5HQB - chain A; structure by X-ray diffraction, 1.80 A resolution.

Chain A:
Protein: Alpha-glucosidase
Source organism: Pseudoalteromonas sp. K8
UniProt: A0A0Y0DFX2 (A0A0Y0DFX2_9GAMM); residue numbers follow UniProt; this construct covers 20-680
Amino-acid sequence (669 residues; each row starts with the number of its first residue):
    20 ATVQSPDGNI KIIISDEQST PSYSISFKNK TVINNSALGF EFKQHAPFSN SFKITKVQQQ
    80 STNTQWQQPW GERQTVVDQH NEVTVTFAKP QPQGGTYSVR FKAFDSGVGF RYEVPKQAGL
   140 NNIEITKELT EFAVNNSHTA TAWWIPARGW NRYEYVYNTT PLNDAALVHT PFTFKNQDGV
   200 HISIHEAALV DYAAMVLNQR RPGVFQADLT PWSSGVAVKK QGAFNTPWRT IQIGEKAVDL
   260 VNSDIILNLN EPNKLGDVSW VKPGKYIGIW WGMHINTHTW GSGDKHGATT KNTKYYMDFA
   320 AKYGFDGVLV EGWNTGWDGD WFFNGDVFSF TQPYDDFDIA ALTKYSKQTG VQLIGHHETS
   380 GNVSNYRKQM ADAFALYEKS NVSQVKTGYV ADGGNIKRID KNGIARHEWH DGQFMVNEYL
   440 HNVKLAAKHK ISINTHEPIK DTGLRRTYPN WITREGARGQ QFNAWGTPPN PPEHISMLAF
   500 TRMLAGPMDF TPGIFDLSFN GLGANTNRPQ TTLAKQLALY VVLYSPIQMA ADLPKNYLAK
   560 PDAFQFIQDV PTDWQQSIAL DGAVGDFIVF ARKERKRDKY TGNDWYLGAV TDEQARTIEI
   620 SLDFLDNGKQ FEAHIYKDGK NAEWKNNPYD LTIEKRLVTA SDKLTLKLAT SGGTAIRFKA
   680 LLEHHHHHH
Unresolved in the structure: 682-688
Sequence notes: engineered mutation Q480 (Glu in A0A0Y0DFX2); expression tag (681-688)
Metal / ion sites: Ca2+: E173, E456, E474, Q480 (together with alpha-D-glucopyranose); Mg2+: G584, D585, D611

In short:
E173, E456, E474 and Q480 coordinate Ca2+. G584, D585 and D611 coordinate Mg2+.
Chain A is Alpha-glucosidase (Pseudoalteromonas sp. K8); the structure, A Glycoside Hydrolase Family 97 enzyme
(E480Q) in complex with Panose from Pseudoalteromonas sp. strain K8, was determined by X-ray diffraction,
deposited together with 5HQ4, 5HQA and 5HQC.
